PDB entry 7TQU | electron microscopy, 3.80 A resolution | chains e and j of the 14 polymer chains in the assembly

# Chain e
Name: VP1
Source organism: Coxsackievirus A21
Notes: EC 3.4.22.29, 3.6.1.15, 3.4.22.28, 2.7.7.48
Reference sequence: Q7T7N6 (Q7T7N6_9ENTO); residues 1-298 here correspond to UniProt positions 582-879 (UniProt number = residue number + 581)
Chain sequence (298 residues; each row starts with the number of its first residue):
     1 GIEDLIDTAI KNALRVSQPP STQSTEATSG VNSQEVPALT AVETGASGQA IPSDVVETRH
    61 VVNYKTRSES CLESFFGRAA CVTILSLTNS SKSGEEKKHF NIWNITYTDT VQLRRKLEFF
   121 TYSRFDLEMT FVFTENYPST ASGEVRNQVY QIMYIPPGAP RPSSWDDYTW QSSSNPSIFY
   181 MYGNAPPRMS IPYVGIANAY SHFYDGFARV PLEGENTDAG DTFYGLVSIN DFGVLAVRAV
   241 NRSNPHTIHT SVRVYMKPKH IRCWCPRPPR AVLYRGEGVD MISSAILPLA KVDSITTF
Disordered / not traced: 1-16
Sequence notes: conflict Ala-290 (Thr871 in Q7T7N6)

# Chain j
Name: VP2
Source organism: Coxsackievirus A21
Notes: EC 3.4.22.29, 3.6.1.15, 3.4.22.28, 2.7.7.48
Reference sequence: Q7T7N6 (Q7T7N6_9ENTO); residues 1-272 here correspond to UniProt positions 70-341 (UniProt number = residue number + 69)
Chain sequence (272 residues; numbered 1 to 272; the number before each row is that of its first residue):
     1 SPNVEACGYS DRVRQITLGN STITTQEAAN AIVAYGEWPT YINDSEANPV DAPTEPDVSS
    61 NRFYTLESVS WKTTSRGWWW KLPDCLKDMG MFGQNMYYHY LGRSGYTIHV QCNASKFHQG
   121 ALGVFLIPEF VMACNTESKT SYVSYINANP GERGGEFTNT YNPSNTDASE GRKFAALDYL
   181 LGSGVLAGNA FVYPHQIINL RTNNSATIVV PYVNSLVIDC MAKHNNWGIV ILPLAPLAFA
   241 ATSSPQVPIT VTIAPMCTEF NGLRNITVPV HQ
Disordered / not traced: 1-7, 165-168

# How chain e and chain j interact
Residue-residue contacts (33):
  Gly-30(e) with Thr-17(j)
  Val-31(e) with Gln-15(j); Ile-16(j); Thr-17(j), hydrogen bond (backbone-backbone)
  Asn-32(e) with Arg-14(j), hydrogen bond; Gln-15(j); Ile-16(j)
  Ser-33(e) with Arg-14(j); Gln-15(j), hydrogen bond (backbone-backbone)
  Gln-34(e) with Tyr-9(j); Ser-10(j), hydrogen bond (side chain-backbone); Asp-11(j); Val-13(j)
  Glu-35(e) with Tyr-9(j); Gln-15(j)
  Val-36(e) with Val-13(j); Arg-14(j); Gln-15(j); Thr-24(j)
  Pro-37(e) with Gln-15(j)
  Ala-38(e) with Gln-15(j), hydrogen bond (backbone-side chain); Thr-24(j)
  Leu-39(e) with Thr-24(j); Gln-26(j)
  Asp-54(e) with Gln-15(j), hydrogen bond (backbone-side chain)
  Val-55(e) with Thr-17(j); Thr-22(j), hydrogen bond (backbone-side chain)
  Val-56(e) with Thr-17(j); Gly-19(j); Asn-20(j)
  Glu-57(e) with Leu-18(j); Gly-19(j), hydrogen bond (backbone-backbone); Val-58(j)
Also at the interface, not in a pair above, chain j (17 interface residues in all): Trp-38, Val-209

# In short
14 residues of chain e face 17 of chain j across their interface, with 8 hydrogen bonds. Polar contacts
include Asn-32(e)/Arg-14(j), Gln-34(e)/Ser-10(j) and Ala-38(e)/Gln-15(j).
Here chain e is VP1 and chain j is VP2, both from Coxsackievirus A21. Entry 7TQU (Coxsackievirus A21 capsid
subdomain in complex with mouse polyclonal antibody pAbC-1) was determined by electron microscopy (same
publication as 7TQS and 7TQT).
